Entry 3PS6 (X-ray diffraction, 2.60 A resolution); this record covers chain A.

[Chain A]
Protein: Phosphatidylinositol-4,5-bisphosphate 3-kinase catalytic subunit gamma isoform
Organism: Homo sapiens
Notes: EC 2.7.1.153
UniProt: P48736 (PK3CG_HUMAN); numbering as in UniProt (aligned over 144-1102)
Chain sequence (966 residues; each row starts with the number of its first residue):
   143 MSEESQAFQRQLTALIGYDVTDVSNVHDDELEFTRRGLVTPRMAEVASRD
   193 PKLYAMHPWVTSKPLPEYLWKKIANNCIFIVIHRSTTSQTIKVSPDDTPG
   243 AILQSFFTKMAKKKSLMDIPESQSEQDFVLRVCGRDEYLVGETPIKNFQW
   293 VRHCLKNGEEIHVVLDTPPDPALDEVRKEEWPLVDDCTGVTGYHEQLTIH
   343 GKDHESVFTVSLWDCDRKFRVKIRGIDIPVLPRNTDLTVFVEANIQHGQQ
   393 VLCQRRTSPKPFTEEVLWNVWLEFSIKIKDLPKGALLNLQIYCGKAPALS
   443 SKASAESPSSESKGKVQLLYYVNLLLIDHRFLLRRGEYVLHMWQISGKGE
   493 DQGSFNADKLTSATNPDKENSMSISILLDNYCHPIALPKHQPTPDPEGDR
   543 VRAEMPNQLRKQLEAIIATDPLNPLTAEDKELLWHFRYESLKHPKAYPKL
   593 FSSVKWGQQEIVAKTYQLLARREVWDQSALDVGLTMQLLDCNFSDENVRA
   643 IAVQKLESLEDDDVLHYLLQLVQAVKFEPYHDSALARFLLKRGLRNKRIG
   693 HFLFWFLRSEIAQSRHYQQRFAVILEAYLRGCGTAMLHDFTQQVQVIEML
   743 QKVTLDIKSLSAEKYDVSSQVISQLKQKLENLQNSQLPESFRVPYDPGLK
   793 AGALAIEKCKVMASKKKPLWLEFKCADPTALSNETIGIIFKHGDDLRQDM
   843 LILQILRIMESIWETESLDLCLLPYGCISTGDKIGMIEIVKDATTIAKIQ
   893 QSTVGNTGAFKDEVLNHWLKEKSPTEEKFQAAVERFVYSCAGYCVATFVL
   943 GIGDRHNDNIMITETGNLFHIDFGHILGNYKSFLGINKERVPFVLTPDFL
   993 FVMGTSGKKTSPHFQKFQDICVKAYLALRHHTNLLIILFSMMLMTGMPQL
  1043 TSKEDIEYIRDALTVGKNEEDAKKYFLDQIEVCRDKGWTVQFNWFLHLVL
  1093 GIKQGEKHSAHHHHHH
Disordered / not traced: 143, 253-268, 322-351, 374-378, 436-457, 490-496, 524-525, 531-543, 754-759, 973-980, 1094-1108
Construct notes: initiating methionine (143); expression tag (1103-1108)
Residues lining bound ligands: 3PS (4-amino-N-(6-methoxypyridin-3-yl)-2-methylquinazoline-8-carboxamide): Trp-812, Ile-831, Lys-833, Asp-836, Leu-838, Asp-841, Tyr-867, Ile-879, Glu-880, Ile-881, Val-882, Met-953, Phe-961, Ile-963, Asp-964, Phe-965, Gly-966, His-967
UniProt features mapped onto this chain:
  - region: Val-803 to Lys-809 (G-loop), Gly-943 to Asn-951 (Catalytic loop), His-962 to Thr-988 (Activation loop)
  - binding site (ATP): Gly-829 to Leu-838, Leu-864 to Thr-872, Phe-961 to Leu-969
  - modified residue: Thr-1024 (Phosphothreonine), Ser-1101 (Phosphoserine)
  - natural variant: Arg-1021 (R1021P: In IMD97), Asn-1085 (N1085S: In IMD97)
  - mutagenesis: Lys-833 (K833R: Loss of kinase activity. Loss of autophosphorylation. Reduced inflammatory reactions but no alterations in cardiac contractility), Arg-947 (R947P: Abolishes protein and lipid kinase activity. Does not abolish interaction with GRK2), Ser-1101 (S1101A/Q: Loss of autophosphorylation. No effect on phosphatidylinositol-4,5-bisphosphate 3-kinase activity)

[In short]
Ligands of chain A: compound 3PS. Curated annotation (UniProt) lists 28 ATP-binding residues and 3 mutagenesis
sites.
Chain A is Phosphatidylinositol-4,5-bisphosphate 3-kinase catalytic subunit gamma isoform (Homo sapiens); the
structure, Quinazolines with intra-molecular hydrogen bonding scaffold (iMHBS) as PI3K/mTOR dual inhibitors,
was determined by X-ray diffraction, deposited together with 3PRE and 3PRZ.
